Entry 1T6I (X-ray diffraction, 2.81 A resolution); this record covers chains A and B of the 3 polymer chains in the assembly.

# Chain A (and B)
Molecule: Superoxide dismutase [Ni]
Organism: Streptomyces coelicolor
Notes: EC 1.15.1.1; chain B of this document is another copy of the same molecule, construct and numbering; everything in this record applies to it too
Reference sequence: P80735 (SODN_STRCO); residues 1-117 here correspond to UniProt positions 15-131 (UniProt number = residue number + 14)
Sequence (118 residues; numbered 0 to 117; the number before each row is that of its first residue; numbering starts at 0):
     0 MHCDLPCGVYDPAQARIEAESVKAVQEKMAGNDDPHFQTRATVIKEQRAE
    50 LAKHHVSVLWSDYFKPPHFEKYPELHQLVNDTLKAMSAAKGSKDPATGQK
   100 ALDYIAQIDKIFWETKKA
Not modelled in the structure: 0-6 (chain B: 0-7)
Modified / non-standard residues: Mse0 (selenomethionine); Mse28 (selenomethionine; parent Met); Mse85 (selenomethionine; parent Met)
Construct notes: initiating methionine (0); modified residue (28); engineered mutation Mse85 (Leu99 in P80735)

# Chain A / chain B interface
Pairs across the interface (13; chain A residue first):
  Thr38(A) - Thr38(B)
  Thr41(A) - His35(B)
  Thr41(A) - Thr38(B)
  Thr41(A) - Arg39(B)
  Val42(A) - Val42(B)  hydrophobic
  Lys44(A) - His35(B)  hydrogen bond
  Glu45(A) - Arg39(B)  salt bridge
  Glu45(A) - Ile43(B)
  Lys89(A) - Arg39(B)  hydrogen bond (backbone-side chain)
  Gly90(A) - His35(B)
  Gly90(A) - Arg39(B)
  Ser91(A) - His35(B)
  Lys92(A) - His35(B)
Interface residues without a listed pair, chain A (10 interface residues in all): Mse28

# Summary
Chain A and chain B form an interface of 10 and 5 residues respectively; the contacts include 2 hydrogen bonds
and 1 salt bridge. Among the polar pairs are Glu45(A)-Arg39(B), Lys44(A)-His35(B) and Lys89(A)-Arg39(B).
Chain A and chain B are both Superoxide dismutase [Ni] (Streptomyces coelicolor); the structure, Nickel
Superoxide Dismutase (NiSOD) Apo Structure, was determined by X-ray diffraction together with 1T6Q and 1T6U
from the same study.
